5JH7 - chains B and C of the 6 polymer chains in the assembly; structure by X-ray diffraction, 2.25 A resolution.

[Chain B]
Protein: Tubulin beta-2B chain
Organism: Bos taurus
UniProtKB: Q6B856 (TBB2B_BOVIN); the author numbering skips numbers that UniProt does not, so the offset changes along the chain: 1-42 = UniProt 1-42; 45-360 = UniProt 43-358; 369-455 = UniProt 359-445
Sequence (445 residues; each row starts with the number of its first residue; note: 10 numbers in that range are skipped by the numbering (no residue carries them; nothing is unmodelled there)):
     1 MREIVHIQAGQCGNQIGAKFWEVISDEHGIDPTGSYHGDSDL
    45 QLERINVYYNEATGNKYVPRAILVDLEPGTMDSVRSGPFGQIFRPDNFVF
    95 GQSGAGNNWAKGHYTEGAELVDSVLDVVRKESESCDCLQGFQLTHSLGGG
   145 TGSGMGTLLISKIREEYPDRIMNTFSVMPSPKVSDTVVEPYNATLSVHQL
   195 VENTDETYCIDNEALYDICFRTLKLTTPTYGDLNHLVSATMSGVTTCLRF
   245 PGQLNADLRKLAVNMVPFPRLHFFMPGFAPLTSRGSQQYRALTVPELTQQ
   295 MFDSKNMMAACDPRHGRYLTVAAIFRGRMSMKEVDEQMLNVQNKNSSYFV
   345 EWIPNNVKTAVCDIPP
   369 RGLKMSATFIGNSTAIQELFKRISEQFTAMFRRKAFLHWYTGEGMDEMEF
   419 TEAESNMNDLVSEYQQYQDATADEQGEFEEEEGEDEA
Unresolved in the structure: 439-455
Bound ions: Ca2+ near Glu113 (its only coordinating residue here)
Ligand contacts:
  - methanesulfonic acid (03S): Gln11, Glu71, Asn101
  - 6K9 ((1S,3S,6S,9S,12S,14R,16R,18S,20R,21R,22S,26R,29S,31R,32S,33R,35R,36S)-20-[(2S)-3-amino-2-hydroxypropyl]-21-methoxy-14-methyl-8,15-dimethylidene-2,19,30,34,37,39,40,41-octaoxanonacyclo[24.9.2.1~3,32~.1~3,33~.1~6,9~.1~12,16~.0~18,22~.0~29,36~.0~31,35~]hentetracontan-24-one (non-preferred name)): Gln11, Asn101, Pro175, Lys176, Val177, Ser178, Asp179, Thr180, Tyr210, Pro222, Thr223, Tyr224, Leu227
  - GDP (guanosine-5'-diphosphate): Gly10, Gln11, Cys12, Gln15, Ile16, Asp69, Ala99, Asn101, Ser140, Gly142, Gly143, Gly144, Thr145, Gly146, Val171, Pro173, Val177, Ser178, Glu183, Asn206, Leu209, Tyr224, Leu227, Asn228, Val231
Swiss-Prot annotation at these positions:
  - motif: Met1 to Ile4 (MREI motif)
  - binding site (GTP): Gln11, Glu71, Ser140, Gly144, Thr145, Gly146, Asn206, Asn228
  - binding site (Mg(2+)): Glu71
  - modified residue: Ser40 (Phosphoserine), Thr57 (Phosphothreonine), Lys60 (N6-acetyllysine), Ser174 (Phosphoserine), Thr287 (Phosphothreonine), Thr292 (Phosphothreonine), Arg320 (Omega-N-methylarginine), Glu448 (5-glutamyl polyglutamate)
  - cross-link (Glycyl lysine isopeptide (Lys-Gly)): Lys60 (interchain with G-Cter in ubiquitin), Lys326 (interchain with G-Cter in ubiquitin)
From the paper describing this entry:
  - binding site for 6K9: Asn101, Lys176, Val177, Asp179, Tyr224

[Chain C]
Protein: Tubulin alpha-1B chain
Organism: Bos taurus
UniProtKB: P81947 (TBA1B_BOVIN); residues 1-450 here = UniProt positions 1-450
Sequence (450 residues; each row starts with the number of its first residue):
     1 MRECISIHVGQAGVQIGNACWELYCLEHGIQPDGQMPSDKTIGGGDDSFN
    51 TFFSETGAGKHVPRAVFVDLEPTVIDEVRTGTYRQLFHPEQLITGKEDAA
   101 NNYARGHYTIGKEIIDLVLDRIRKLADQCTGLQGFLVFHSFGGGTGSGFT
   151 SLLMERLSVDYGKKSKLEFSIYPAPQVSTAVVEPYNSILTTHTTLEHSDC
   201 AFMVDNEAIYDICRRNLDIERPTYTNLNRLISQIVSSITASLRFDGALNV
   251 DLTEFQTNLVPYPRIHFPLATYAPVISAEKAYHEQLSVAEITNACFEPAN
   301 QMVKCDPRHGKYMACCLLYRGDVVPKDVNAAIATIKTKRSIQFVDWCPTG
   351 FKVGINYQPPTVVPGGDLAKVQRAVCMLSNTTAIAEAWARLDHKFDLMYA
   401 KRAFVHWYVGEGMEEGEFSEAREDMAALEKDYEEVGVDSVEGEGEEEGEE
Unresolved in the structure: 441-450
Bound ions: Ca2+: Asp39, Thr41, Gly44, Glu55
Ligand contacts:
  - 6K9 ((1S,3S,6S,9S,12S,14R,16R,18S,20R,21R,22S,26R,29S,31R,32S,33R,35R,36S)-20-[(2S)-3-amino-2-hydroxypropyl]-21-methoxy-14-methyl-8,15-dimethylidene-2,19,30,34,37,39,40,41-octaoxanonacyclo[24.9.2.1~3,32~.1~3,33~.1~6,9~.1~12,16~.0~18,22~.0~29,36~.0~31,35~]hentetracontan-24-one (non-preferred name)): Ala247, Leu248, Asn249, Val250, Glu254, Asn329, Ile332, Phe351, Lys352, Val353
  - GTP (guanosine-5'-triphosphate): Val9, Gly10, Gln11, Ala12, Gln15, Ile16, Asp69, Asp98, Ala99, Ala100, Asn101, Ser140, Gly142, Gly143, Gly144, Thr145, Gly146, Ile171, Pro173, Val177, Ser178, Thr179, Glu183, Asn206, Tyr224, Leu227, Asn228, Ile231

[Chain B / chain C interface]
Contacting residue pairs (37; chain B residue first):
  Gln96(B) with Met1(C); Arg2(C), hydrogen bond (backbone-side chain)
  Ser97(B) with Arg2(C), hydrogen bond (backbone-side chain)
  Asn101(B) with Glu254(C), hydrogen bond
  Asp179(B) with Asn258(C); Phe351(C); Lys352(C), salt bridge
  Val181(B) with Asn258(C); Pro348(C), hydrophobic
  Ala397(B) with Trp346(C)
  Met398(B) with Trp346(C)
  Arg400(B) with Asp345(C), salt bridge; Ser439(C), hydrogen bond
  Arg401(B) with Tyr262(C), hydrogen bond (backbone-side chain); Asp345(C), salt bridge; Trp346(C); Glu434(C), hydrogen bond (side chain-backbone); Val435(C); Val437(C), hydrogen bond (side chain-backbone); Asp438(C); Ser439(C), hydrogen bond
  Lys402(B) with Tyr262(C)
  Ala403(B) with Pro261(C); Tyr262(C); Trp346(C), hydrophobic
  Phe404(B) with Thr257(C); Asn258(C); Val260(C); Pro261(C), hydrogen bond (backbone-backbone)
  His406(B) with Val260(C), hydrogen bond (side chain-backbone); Pro261(C); Tyr262(C); Pro263(C)
  Trp407(B) with Gln256(C); Thr257(C), hydrogen bond (side chain-backbone); Val260(C), hydrogen bond (side chain-backbone)
  Gly410(B) with Lys163(C), hydrogen bond (backbone-side chain)
Also at the interface, not in a pair above, chain B (18 interface residues in all): Thr180, Val182, Leu405
Also at the interface, not in a pair above, chain C (22 interface residues in all): Val353

[Summary]
Chain B and chain C form an interface of 18 and 22 residues respectively, with 13 hydrogen bonds and 3 salt
bridges. Polar pairs include Asp179(B)-Lys352(C), Arg400(B)-Asp345(C) and Arg401(B)-Asp345(C). Compound 6K9 is
bound between chain B and chain C. The paper reports a binding site for 6K9 at Asn101(B), Lys176(B) and
Val177(B) among others.
Here chain B is Tubulin beta-2B chain and chain C is Tubulin alpha-1B chain, both from Bos taurus. Entry 5JH7
(Tubulin-Eribulin complex) was determined by X-ray diffraction.
